6A6S - chain A; structure by X-ray diffraction, 1.85 A resolution.

== Chain A ==
Protein: Fructosyl amine: oxygen oxidoreductase
Source organism: Aspergillus nidulans
Sequence (438 residues; row label = number of the first residue in the row):
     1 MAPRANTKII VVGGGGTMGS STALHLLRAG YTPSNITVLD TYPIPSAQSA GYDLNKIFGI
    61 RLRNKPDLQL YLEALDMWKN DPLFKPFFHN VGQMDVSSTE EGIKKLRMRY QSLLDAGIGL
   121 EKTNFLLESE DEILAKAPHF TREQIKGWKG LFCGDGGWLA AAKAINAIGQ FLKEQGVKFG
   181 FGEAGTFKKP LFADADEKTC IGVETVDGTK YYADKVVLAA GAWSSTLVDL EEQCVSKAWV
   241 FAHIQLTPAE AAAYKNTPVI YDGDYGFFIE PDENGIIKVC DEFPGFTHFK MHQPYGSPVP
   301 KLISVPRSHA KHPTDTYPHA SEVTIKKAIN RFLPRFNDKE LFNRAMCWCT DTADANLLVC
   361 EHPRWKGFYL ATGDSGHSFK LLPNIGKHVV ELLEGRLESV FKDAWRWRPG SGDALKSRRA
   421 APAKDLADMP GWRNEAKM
Not modelled in the structure: 1-2, 434-438
Covalently attached groups: flavin-adenine dinucleotide (FAD) linked to Cys-347
Modified residues: Mse-1, Mse-18, Mse-77, Mse-94, Mse-108, Mse-291, Mse-346, Mse-429, Mse-438 (selenomethionine); Cys-153 (S-hydroxycysteine; CSO)
Residues lining bound ligands:
  - (4S,5S)-1,2-dithiane-4,5-diol (D1D), molecule 1: Thr-41, Tyr-42, Pro-43, Phe-181, Gly-182, Lys-311
  - (4S,5S)-1,2-dithiane-4,5-diol (D1D), molecule 2: Tyr-42, Pro-43, Ala-47, Ala-310
  - FAD (flavin-adenine dinucleotide): Val-12, Gly-13, Gly-15, Gly-16, Thr-17, Mse-18, Gly-19, Leu-39, Asp-40, Thr-41, Ser-46, Gln-48, Ser-49, Ala-50, Gly-51, Lys-56, Ile-57, Gly-185, Thr-186, Phe-187, Ala-219, Ala-220, Gly-221, Trp-223, Leu-227, Trp-239, Phe-241, Cys-280, Trp-348, Cys-349, Asp-374, Gly-376, His-377, Ser-378, Phe-379, Lys-380
  - 1-S-(carboxymethyl)-1-thio-fructose (FSA; 1-S-(carboxymethyl)-1-thio-beta-D-fructopyranose): Ile-57, Trp-239, Tyr-261, Phe-267, Glu-282, Phe-283, Ser-375, Gly-376, His-377, Lys-380, Arg-419
From the paper describing this entry:
  - binding site for 1-S-(carboxymethyl)-1-thio-fructose: Glu-282, Gly-376, Arg-419
  - specificity-determining residues: Arg-61
  - mutagenesis - R61A, R61G, R61S, R61S/L62G/R63A (3.49-fold), R61V, Y71S/L75F/M108K/D115R (57-fold), L75F: increased catalytic activity on F-6P
  - contacts within the chain: Ile-60/Tyr-71 (proposed by the authors, not directly observed)
  - mutagenesis - Y71S, M108K, D115R: increased catalytic activity

== Overview ==
Ligands of chain A: 1-S-(carboxymethyl)-1-thio-fructose and (4S,5S)-1,2-dithiane-4,5-diol. Covalently linked
flavin-adenine dinucleotide: at Cys-347. The paper reports a binding site for
1-S-(carboxymethyl)-1-thio-fructose at Glu-282, Gly-376 and Arg-419; R61A, R61G and R61S, among others,
increase catalytic activity on F-6P; 10 substitutions were tested in all.
Chain A is Fructosyl amine: oxygen oxidoreductase (Aspergillus nidulans); the structure, Crystal structure of
the modified fructosyl peptide oxidase from Aspergillus nidulans in complex with FSA, Seleno-methionine ...,
was determined by X-ray diffraction together with 6A6R, 6A6T, 6A6U and 6A6V from the same study.
